4CR2 - chains I and J of the 33 polymer chains in the assembly; structure by electron microscopy, 7.70 A resolution (low resolution: residue-level contacts below are approximate; hydrogen-bond / salt-bridge calls are withheld).

Chain I:
Name: 26S protease regulatory subunit 4 homolog
Organism: Saccharomyces cerevisiae
UniProtKB: P40327 (PRS4_YEAST); residue numbers follow UniProt; this construct covers 1-437
Chain sequence (437 residues; numbered 1 to 437; the number before each row is that of its first residue):
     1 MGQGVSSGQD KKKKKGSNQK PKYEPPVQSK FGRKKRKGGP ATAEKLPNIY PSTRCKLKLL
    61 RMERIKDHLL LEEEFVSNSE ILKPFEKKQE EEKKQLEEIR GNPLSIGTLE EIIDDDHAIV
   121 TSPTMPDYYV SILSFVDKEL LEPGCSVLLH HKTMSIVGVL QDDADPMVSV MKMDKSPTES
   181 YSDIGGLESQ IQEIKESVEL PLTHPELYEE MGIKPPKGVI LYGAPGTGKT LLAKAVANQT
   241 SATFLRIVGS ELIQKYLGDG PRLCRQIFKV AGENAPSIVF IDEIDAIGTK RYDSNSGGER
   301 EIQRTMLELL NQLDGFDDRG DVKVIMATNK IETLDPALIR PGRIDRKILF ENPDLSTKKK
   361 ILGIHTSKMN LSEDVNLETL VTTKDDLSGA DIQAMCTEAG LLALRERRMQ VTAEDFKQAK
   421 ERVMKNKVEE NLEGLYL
Disordered / not traced: 1-74, 437
UniProt features mapped onto this chain:
  - binding site (ATP): G223 to T230
  - lipidation: G2 (N-myristoyl glycine)
  - cross-link (Glycyl lysine isopeptide (Lys-Gly)): K234 (interchain with G-Cter in ubiquitin), K255 (interchain with G-Cter in ubiquitin), K290 (interchain with G-Cter in ubiquitin)
  - mutagenesis: K229 (K229Q: 73% loss of ATPase activity)

Chain J:
Name: 26S protease regulatory subunit 8 homolog
Organism: Saccharomyces cerevisiae
UniProtKB: Q01939 (PRS8_YEAST); residues 1-405 here = UniProt positions 1-405
Chain sequence (405 residues; each row starts with the number of its first residue):
     1 MTAAVTSSNI VLETHESGIK PYFEQKIQET ELKIRSKTEN VRRLEAQRNA LNDKVRFIKD
    61 ELRLLQEPGS YVGEVIKIVS DKKVLVKVQP EGKYIVDVAK DINVKDLKAS QRVCLRSDSY
   121 MLHKVLENKA DPLVSLMMVE KVPDSTYDMV GGLTKQIKEI KEVIELPVKH PELFESLGIA
   181 QPKGVILYGP PGTGKTLLAR AVAHHTDCKF IRVSGAELVQ KYIGEGSRMV RELFVMAREH
   241 APSIIFMDEI DSIGSTRVEG SGGGDSEVQR TMLELLNQLD GFETSKNIKI IMATNRLDIL
   301 DPALLRPGRI DRKIEFPPPS VAARAEILRI HSRKMNLTRG INLRKVAEKM NGCSGADVKG
   361 VCTEAGMYAL RERRIHVTQE DFELAVGKVM NKNQETAISV AKLFK
Disordered / not traced: 1-23, 397-405
UniProt features mapped onto this chain:
  - binding site (ATP): G189 to T196
  - modified residue: T2 (N-acetylthreonine)

Chain I / chain J interface:
Contacting residue pairs (81):
  N102(I) - I95(J)
  N102(I) - V96(J)
  N102(I) - D97(J)
  N102(I) - Y120(J)
  P103(I) - Y120(J)
  L104(I) - Y94(J)
  L104(I) - I95(J)
  S105(I) - K93(J)
  S105(I) - Y94(J)
  I106(I) - L85(J)
  I106(I) - K93(J)
  I106(I) - Y94(J)
  I106(I) - I95(J)
  L160(I) - L85(J)
  L160(I) - I95(J)
  D163(I) - I76(J)
  D163(I) - K93(J)
  A164(I) - I76(J)
  A164(I) - K87(J)
  A164(I) - K93(J)
  P166(I) - R228(J)
  M167(I) - I223(J)
  M167(I) - E225(J)
  V168(I) - G224(J)
  V168(I) - R228(J)
  S169(I) - S227(J)
  V170(I) - S227(J)
  M171(I) - R231(J)
  K172(I) - R231(J)
  K172(I) - F234(J)
  K172(I) - Q278(J)
  D174(I) - Q278(J)
  D174(I) - F282(J)
  K175(I) - F282(J)
  S176(I) - F282(J)
  P177(I) - F282(J)
  T178(I) - G281(J)
  T178(I) - F282(J)
  T178(I) - T284(J)
  P225(I) - R309(J)
  G226(I) - R309(J)
  T230(I) - R309(J)
  K234(I) - N277(J)
  F244(I) - Q278(J)
  R246(I) - E274(J)
  R246(I) - N277(J)
  R246(I) - Q278(J)
  V248(I) - T271(J)
  V248(I) - E274(J)
  S250(I) - E267(J)
  S250(I) - R270(J)
  E251(I) - S227(J)
  E251(I) - T271(J)
  I253(I) - E267(J)
  Q254(I) - Q220(J)
  Y256(I) - V219(J)
  Y256(I) - Q220(J)
  Y256(I) - K221(J)
  D259(I) - K221(J)
  D259(I) - Y222(J)
  D259(I) - I223(J)
  R262(I) - I223(J)
  L263(I) - I223(J)
  L263(I) - G224(J)
  Q266(I) - I223(J)
  D282(I) - E274(J)
  K368(I) - G178(J)
  M369(I) - L177(J)
  M369(I) - G178(J)
  N370(I) - S176(J)
  N370(I) - L177(J)
  A394(I) - P307(J)
  T397(I) - I179(J)
  T397(I) - R312(J)
  G400(I) - L177(J)
  L401(I) - E162(J)
  L401(I) - I179(J)
  L401(I) - R312(J)
  R405(I) - E162(J)
  M409(I) - S176(J)
  K427(I) - R306(J)
Other interface residues (no listed pair), chain I (58 interface residues in all): R100, T124, L148, Q161, M173, K255, A286, A403, L404, R408, V411
Other interface residues (no listed pair), chain J (47 interface residues in all): K83, G92, L166, A180, V230, G263, V268, L275, L279

Summary:
58 residues of chain I face 47 of chain J across their interface. From UniProt: 8 ATP-binding residues and one
mutagenesis site on chain I; 8 ATP-binding residues on chain J.
Chain I is 26S protease regulatory subunit 4 homolog and chain J is 26S protease regulatory subunit 8 homolog,
both from Saccharomyces cerevisiae; the structure, Deep classification of a large cryo-EM dataset defines the
conformational landscape of the 26S proteasome, was determined by electron microscopy, deposited together with
4CR3 and 4CR4.
